4AJ9 - chains B and C of the 4 polymer chains in the assembly; structure by X-ray diffraction, 1.85 A resolution.

# Chain B (and C)
Name: Catalase-3
From: Neurospora crassa
Notes: EC 1.11.1.6; chain C of this document is another copy of the same molecule, construct and numbering; everything in this record applies to it too
UniProt: Q9C169 (CAT3_NEUCR); numbering as in UniProt (aligned over 38-719)
Amino-acid sequence (682 residues; row label = number of the first residue in the row):
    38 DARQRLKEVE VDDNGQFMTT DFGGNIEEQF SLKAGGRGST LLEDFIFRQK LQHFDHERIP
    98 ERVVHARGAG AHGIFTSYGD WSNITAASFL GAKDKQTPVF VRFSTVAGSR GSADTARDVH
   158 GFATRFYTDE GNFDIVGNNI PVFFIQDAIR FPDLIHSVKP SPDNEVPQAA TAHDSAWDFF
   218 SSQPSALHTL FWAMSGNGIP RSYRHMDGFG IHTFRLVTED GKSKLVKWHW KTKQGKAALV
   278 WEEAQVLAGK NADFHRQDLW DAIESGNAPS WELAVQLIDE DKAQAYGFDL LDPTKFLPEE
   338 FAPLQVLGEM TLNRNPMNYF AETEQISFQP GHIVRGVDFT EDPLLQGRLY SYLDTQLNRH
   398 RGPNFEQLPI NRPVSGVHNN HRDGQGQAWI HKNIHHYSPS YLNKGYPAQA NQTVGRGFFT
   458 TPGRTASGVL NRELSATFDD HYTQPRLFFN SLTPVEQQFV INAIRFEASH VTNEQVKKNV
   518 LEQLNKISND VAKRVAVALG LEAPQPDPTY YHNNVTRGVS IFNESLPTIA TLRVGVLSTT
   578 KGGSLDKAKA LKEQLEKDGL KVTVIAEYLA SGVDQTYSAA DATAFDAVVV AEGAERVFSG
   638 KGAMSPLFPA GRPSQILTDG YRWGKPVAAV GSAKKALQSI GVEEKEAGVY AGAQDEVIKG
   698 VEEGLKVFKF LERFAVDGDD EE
Unresolved in the structure: 717-719 (chain C: fully traced)
Swiss-Prot annotation at these positions:
  - active site: His102, Asn175
  - binding site (heme): Tyr389
Metal / ion sites: heme Fe near Tyr389 (its only coordinating residue here)
Small-molecule neighbours: heme (HEM): Arg99, Val100, Val101, His102, Arg139, Ser141, Gly158, Phe159, Ala160, Val173, Gly174, Asn175, Phe180, Ala185, Phe188, Ile248, His249, Ile363, Ser364, Phe365, Leu381, Gly384, Arg385, Ser388, Tyr389, Thr392, Gln393, Arg396

# Interface between chain B and chain C
Contacting residue pairs (243; chain B residue first):
  Leu43(B) - Ile427(C)  hydrophobic
  Val46(B) - Ala425(C)
  Val46(B) - Trp426(C)
  Val46(B) - Ile427(C)  hydrogen bond (backbone-backbone)
  Glu47(B) - Ile427(C)
  Glu47(B) - Lys429(C)  salt bridge
  Val48(B) - Val414(C)
  Val48(B) - Trp426(C)  hydrophobic
  Val48(B) - Ile427(C)  hydrogen bond (backbone-backbone)
  Val48(B) - His428(C)
  Val48(B) - Lys429(C)  hydrogen bond (backbone-backbone)
  Asp49(B) - His415(C)  hydrogen bond (backbone-side chain)
  Asp49(B) - Lys429(C)
  Asp50(B) - Val414(C)
  Asp50(B) - His415(C)  salt bridge
  Asp50(B) - Asn416(C)
  Asp50(B) - Tyr443(C)
  Gly52(B) - Tyr443(C)
  Gln53(B) - His415(C)
  Gln53(B) - Tyr443(C)
  Gln53(B) - Pro444(C)
  Gln53(B) - Ala445(C)  hydrogen bond (backbone-backbone)
  Phe54(B) - His415(C)
  Phe54(B) - Ala445(C)
  Phe54(B) - Gln446(C)
  Phe54(B) - Gly452(C)
  Met55(B) - His415(C)
  Met55(B) - Asn416(C)
  Met55(B) - Asn417(C)
  Met55(B) - Ser435(C)
  Met55(B) - Pro444(C)
  Met55(B) - Ala445(C)  hydrogen bond (backbone-backbone)
  Met55(B) - Gln446(C)
  Thr56(B) - Gly413(C)
  Thr56(B) - Val414(C)
  Thr56(B) - His415(C)  hydrogen bond (backbone-backbone)
  Thr56(B) - Asn416(C)  hydrogen bond (backbone-side chain)
  Thr57(B) - Val414(C)
  Thr57(B) - Asn416(C)
  Asp58(B) - Glu403(C)
  Asp58(B) - Val414(C)
  Asp58(B) - Asn416(C)  hydrogen bond
  Asp58(B) - His418(C)  salt bridge
  Phe59(B) - Gly168(C)
  Phe59(B) - Asn169(C)  hydrogen bond (backbone-backbone)
  Phe59(B) - Gly368(C)
  Phe59(B) - His369(C)
  Phe59(B) - Ile370(C)
  Phe59(B) - Glu403(C)
  Phe59(B) - Pro410(C)
  Gly60(B) - Gly168(C)
  Gly60(B) - Pro410(C)
  Gly60(B) - Ser412(C)
  Gly60(B) - Gly413(C)
  Gly61(B) - Glu167(C)
  Gly61(B) - Gly168(C)
  Asn62(B) - Ala447(C)
  Asn62(B) - Gly452(C)  hydrogen bond (side chain-backbone)
  Asn62(B) - Arg453(C)
  Asn62(B) - Gly454(C)
  Asn62(B) - Phe455(C)  hydrogen bond (backbone-backbone)
  Ile63(B) - Gln446(C)
  Ile63(B) - Ala447(C)  hydrogen bond (backbone-backbone)
  Glu64(B) - Gln446(C)
  Glu64(B) - Ala447(C)  hydrogen bond (backbone-backbone)
  Glu64(B) - Asn448(C)
  Glu65(B) - Gln446(C)  hydrogen bond
  Gln66(B) - Ser435(C)
  Gln66(B) - Gln446(C)
  Leu69(B) - Thr457(C)
  Ala71(B) - Ala463(C)  hydrophobic
  Leu79(B) - Gln383(C)
  Leu79(B) - Tyr387(C)  hydrophobic
  Glu80(B) - Phe376(C)
  Glu80(B) - Gln383(C)  hydrogen bond
  Glu80(B) - Leu386(C)
  Glu80(B) - Arg461(C)  salt bridge
  Phe82(B) - Gly368(C)
  Phe82(B) - Ile370(C)  hydrophobic
  Phe82(B) - Phe376(C)  hydrophobic
  Phe82(B) - Phe455(C)  hydrophobic
  Arg85(B) - Leu386(C)  hydrogen bond (side chain-backbone)
  Arg85(B) - Tyr387(C)
  Arg85(B) - Leu390(C)
  Gln86(B) - His418(C)
  Lys87(B) - His418(C)
  Gln89(B) - Leu390(C)
  Gln89(B) - Leu394(C)
  Gln89(B) - Phe402(C)
  His90(B) - Pro400(C)
  His90(B) - Asn401(C)  hydrogen bond
  His90(B) - His418(C)
  His90(B) - Arg419(C)  hydrogen bond (side chain-backbone)
  His90(B) - Asp420(C)
  His93(B) - Leu394(C)
  His93(B) - Pro400(C)
  His93(B) - Gly421(C)
  Glu94(B) - Arg419(C)
  Glu94(B) - Asp420(C)
  Glu94(B) - Gly421(C)  hydrogen bond (backbone-backbone)
  Ile96(B) - Gln422(C)
  Glu167(B) - Gly61(C)
  Gly168(B) - Phe59(C)
  Gly168(B) - Gly60(C)
  Gly168(B) - Gly61(C)
  Asn169(B) - Phe59(C)  hydrogen bond (backbone-backbone)
  Met354(B) - Ile427(C)  hydrophobic
  Met354(B) - His428(C)
  Met354(B) - Lys429(C)
  Asn355(B) - His428(C)
  Phe357(B) - Asp420(C)
  Phe357(B) - Gly421(C)
  Phe357(B) - Gln424(C)
  Ala358(B) - Trp426(C)
  Glu359(B) - Ile427(C)
  Gln362(B) - Gly423(C)
  Gln362(B) - Gln424(C)
  Gly368(B) - Phe59(C)
  Gly368(B) - Phe82(C)
  His369(B) - Phe59(C)
  Ile370(B) - Phe59(C)
  Ile370(B) - Phe82(C)  hydrophobic
  Phe376(B) - Glu80(C)
  Phe376(B) - Phe82(C)  hydrophobic
  Gln383(B) - Leu79(C)
  Gln383(B) - Glu80(C)  hydrogen bond
  Leu386(B) - Glu80(C)
  Leu386(B) - Arg85(C)  hydrogen bond (backbone-side chain)
  Tyr387(B) - Leu79(C)  hydrophobic
  Tyr387(B) - Arg85(C)
  Leu390(B) - Arg85(C)
  Leu390(B) - Gln86(C)
  Leu390(B) - Gln89(C)
  Leu394(B) - Gln89(C)
  Leu394(B) - His93(C)
  Arg396(B) - Gln422(C)  hydrogen bond (backbone-side chain)
  His397(B) - Gln422(C)
  Arg398(B) - Gln422(C)
  Pro400(B) - His90(C)
  Pro400(B) - His93(C)
  Asn401(B) - His90(C)  hydrogen bond
  Phe402(B) - Gln89(C)
  Glu403(B) - Asp58(C)
  Glu403(B) - Phe59(C)
  Leu405(B) - Gly423(C)
  Leu405(B) - Gln424(C)
  Pro406(B) - Ala425(C)
  Pro410(B) - Phe59(C)
  Pro410(B) - Gly60(C)
  Gly413(B) - Thr56(C)
  Gly413(B) - Gly60(C)
  Val414(B) - Val48(C)
  Val414(B) - Asp50(C)
  Val414(B) - Thr56(C)
  Val414(B) - Thr57(C)
  Val414(B) - Asp58(C)
  His415(B) - Asp49(C)  hydrogen bond (side chain-backbone)
  His415(B) - Asp50(C)  salt bridge
  His415(B) - Gln53(C)
  His415(B) - Phe54(C)
  His415(B) - Met55(C)
  His415(B) - Thr56(C)  hydrogen bond (backbone-side chain)
  Asn416(B) - Asp50(C)
  Asn416(B) - Met55(C)
  Asn416(B) - Thr56(C)  hydrogen bond (side chain-backbone)
  Asn416(B) - Thr57(C)
  Asn416(B) - Asp58(C)  hydrogen bond
  Asn417(B) - Met55(C)
  His418(B) - Asp58(C)  salt bridge
  His418(B) - Gln86(C)
  His418(B) - Lys87(C)
  His418(B) - His90(C)
  Arg419(B) - His90(C)  hydrogen bond (backbone-side chain)
  Arg419(B) - Glu94(C)
  Asp420(B) - His90(C)
  Asp420(B) - Glu94(C)
  Asp420(B) - Phe357(C)
  Gly421(B) - His93(C)
  Gly421(B) - Glu94(C)  hydrogen bond (backbone-backbone)
  Gly421(B) - Phe357(C)
  Gly421(B) - Gln362(C)
  Gln422(B) - Arg95(C)
  Gln422(B) - Ile96(C)
  Gln422(B) - Pro97(C)
  Gln422(B) - Arg396(C)  hydrogen bond (side chain-backbone)
  Gln422(B) - His397(C)
  Gln422(B) - Arg398(C)
  Gly423(B) - Gln362(C)
  Gly423(B) - Leu405(C)
  Gln424(B) - Phe357(C)
  Gln424(B) - Gln362(C)  hydrogen bond (backbone-side chain)
  Gln424(B) - Leu405(C)
  Ala425(B) - Val46(C)
  Ala425(B) - Pro406(C)
  Trp426(B) - Val46(C)
  Trp426(B) - Val48(C)  hydrophobic
  Trp426(B) - Ala358(C)
  Ile427(B) - Arg40(C)
  Ile427(B) - Leu43(C)  hydrophobic
  Ile427(B) - Val46(C)  hydrogen bond (backbone-backbone)
  Ile427(B) - Glu47(C)
  Ile427(B) - Val48(C)  hydrogen bond (backbone-backbone)
  Ile427(B) - Met354(C)  hydrophobic
  Ile427(B) - Glu359(C)
  His428(B) - Val48(C)
  His428(B) - Met354(C)
  Lys429(B) - Glu47(C)  salt bridge
  Lys429(B) - Val48(C)  hydrogen bond (backbone-backbone)
  Lys429(B) - Met354(C)
  Ser435(B) - Met55(C)
  Ser435(B) - Glu65(C)
  Ser435(B) - Gln66(C)  hydrogen bond
  Tyr443(B) - Asp50(C)
  Tyr443(B) - Asn51(C)
  Tyr443(B) - Gly52(C)
  Tyr443(B) - Gln53(C)
  Pro444(B) - Asp50(C)
  Pro444(B) - Gln53(C)
  Pro444(B) - Met55(C)
  Ala445(B) - Gln53(C)  hydrogen bond (backbone-backbone)
  Ala445(B) - Phe54(C)
  Ala445(B) - Met55(C)  hydrogen bond (backbone-backbone)
  Gln446(B) - Phe54(C)
  Gln446(B) - Met55(C)
  Gln446(B) - Ile63(C)
  Gln446(B) - Glu64(C)
  Gln446(B) - Glu65(C)  hydrogen bond
  Gln446(B) - Gln66(C)
  Ala447(B) - Phe54(C)  hydrophobic
  Ala447(B) - Asn62(C)
  Ala447(B) - Ile63(C)  hydrogen bond (backbone-backbone)
  Ala447(B) - Glu64(C)  hydrogen bond (backbone-backbone)
  Asn448(B) - Glu64(C)
  Val451(B) - Phe54(C)  hydrophobic
  Gly452(B) - Phe54(C)
  Gly452(B) - Asn62(C)  hydrogen bond (backbone-side chain)
  Arg453(B) - Asn62(C)
  Gly454(B) - Asn62(C)
  Phe455(B) - Asn62(C)  hydrogen bond (backbone-backbone)
  Phe455(B) - Phe82(C)  hydrophobic
  Thr457(B) - Leu69(C)
  Arg461(B) - Glu80(C)  salt bridge
  Ala463(B) - Ala71(C)  hydrophobic
Interface residues without a listed pair, chain B (106 interface residues in all): Arg40, Ser76, Ile83, Arg95, Pro97, Asp375, Gly384, Asp391, Ser412, Asn430, Pro436, Leu467
Interface residues without a listed pair, chain C (107 interface residues in all): Ser76, Ile83, Asn355, Asp375, Gly384, Asp391, Asn430, Pro436, Val451, Leu467

# In short
106 residues of chain B face 107 of chain C across their interface; the contacts include 44 hydrogen bonds and
8 salt bridges. Polar contacts include Glu47(B)-Lys429(C), Asp50(B)-His415(C) and Asp58(B)-His418(C). Chain B
binds heme.
Both chains are Catalase-3 (Neurospora crassa). Entry 4AJ9 (Catalase 3 from Neurospora crassa) was determined
by X-ray diffraction (same publication as 6NSW, 6NSY, 6NSZ, 6NT0 and 6NT1).
